Entry 7RCH (X-ray diffraction, 3.10 A resolution); this record covers chains C and B of the 4 polymer chains in the assembly.

# Chain C
Molecule: Phosphatidylinositol 3-kinase regulatory subunit beta
Organism: Homo sapiens
Notes: fragment: iSH2
UniProt: O00459 (P85B_HUMAN); residues 435-597 here = UniProt positions 435-597
Amino-acid sequence (165 residues; row label = number of the first residue in the row):
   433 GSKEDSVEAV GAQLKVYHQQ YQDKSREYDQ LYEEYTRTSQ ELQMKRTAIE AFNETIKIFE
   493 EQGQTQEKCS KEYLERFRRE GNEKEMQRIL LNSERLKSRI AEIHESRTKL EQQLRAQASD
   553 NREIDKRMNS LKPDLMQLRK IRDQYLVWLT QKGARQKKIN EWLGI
Unresolved in the structure: 496-531
Sequence notes: expression tag (433-434)
Swiss-Prot annotation at these positions:
  - modified residue: Tyr-464 (Phosphotyrosine)
  - natural variant: Asp-557 (D557H: In MPPH1)

# Chain B
Molecule: Non-structural protein 1
Organism: Influenza A virus (A/Viet Nam/1203/2004(H5N1))
UniProt: A5A5U1 (A5A5U1_9INFA); numbering as in UniProt (aligned over 81-206)
Amino-acid sequence (126 residues; row label = number of the first residue in the row):
    81 ASRYLTDMTL EEMSRDWFML MPKQKVAGSL CIKMDQAIMD KTIILKANFS VIFDRLETLI
   141 LLRAFTEEGA IVGEISPLPS LPGHTGEDVK NAIGVLIGGL EANDNTVRVT ETIQRFAWRN
   201 SDEDGR
Unresolved in the structure: 200-206
Sequence notes: engineered mutation Ala-182 (Trp in A5A5U1)

# Chain C / chain B interface
Pairs across the interface - 21 pairs, chain C then chain B:
  Ser-438(C) / Leu-161(B)
  Val-442(C) / Pro-162(B)  hydrophobic
  Gln-445(C) / Gly-108(B)
  Gln-445(C) / Ser-109(B)
  Tyr-449(C) / Asp-168(B)  hydrogen bond
  Gln-452(C) / Glu-167(B)
  Ser-562(C) / Arg-135(B)  hydrogen bond (backbone-side chain)
  Pro-565(C) / Phe-133(B)  hydrophobic
  Asp-566(C) / Arg-135(B)  salt bridge
  Gln-569(C) / Glu-137(B)
  Gln-569(C) / Thr-165(B)
  Gln-569(C) / Gly-166(B)  hydrogen bond (side chain-backbone)
  Ile-573(C) / Gly-163(B)
  Ile-573(C) / His-164(B)
  Ile-573(C) / Thr-165(B)
  Tyr-577(C) / Ser-109(B)  hydrogen bond
  Tyr-577(C) / Pro-162(B)
  Tyr-577(C) / Gly-163(B)  hydrogen bond (side chain-backbone)
  Trp-580(C) / Ser-160(B)
  Trp-580(C) / Leu-161(B)  hydrophobic
  Trp-580(C) / Pro-162(B)  hydrophobic
Interface residues without a listed pair, chain C (15 interface residues in all): Lys-456, Leu-570, Lys-572
Interface residues without a listed pair, chain B (15 interface residues in all): Leu-136

# In short
The chain C/chain B interface involves 15 residues from each chain; the contacts include 5 hydrogen bonds and
1 salt bridge. Polar contacts include Asp-566(C)/Arg-135(B), Tyr-449(C)/Asp-168(B) and Ser-562(C)/Arg-135(B).
Here chain C is Phosphatidylinositol 3-kinase regulatory subunit beta (Homo sapiens) and chain B is
Non-structural protein 1 (Influenza A virus (A/Viet Nam/1203/2004(H5N1))). Entry 7RCH (Crystal structure of
NS1-ED of Vietnam influenza A virus in complex with the p85-beta-iSH2 domain of ...) was determined by X-ray
diffraction.
